Entry 8V4R (X-ray diffraction, 2.70 A resolution); this record covers chains B and C of the 3 polymer chains in the assembly.

[Chain B (and C)]
Name: Acetyl-coenzyme A synthetase 2
Organism: Candida albicans
Notes: chain C of this document is another copy of the same molecule, construct and numbering; everything in this record applies to it too
Reference sequence: Q8NJN3 (ACS2_CANAL); residues 17-686 here correspond to UniProt positions 2-671 (UniProt number = residue number - 15)
Amino-acid sequence (686 residues; numbered 1 to 686; the number before each row is that of its first residue):
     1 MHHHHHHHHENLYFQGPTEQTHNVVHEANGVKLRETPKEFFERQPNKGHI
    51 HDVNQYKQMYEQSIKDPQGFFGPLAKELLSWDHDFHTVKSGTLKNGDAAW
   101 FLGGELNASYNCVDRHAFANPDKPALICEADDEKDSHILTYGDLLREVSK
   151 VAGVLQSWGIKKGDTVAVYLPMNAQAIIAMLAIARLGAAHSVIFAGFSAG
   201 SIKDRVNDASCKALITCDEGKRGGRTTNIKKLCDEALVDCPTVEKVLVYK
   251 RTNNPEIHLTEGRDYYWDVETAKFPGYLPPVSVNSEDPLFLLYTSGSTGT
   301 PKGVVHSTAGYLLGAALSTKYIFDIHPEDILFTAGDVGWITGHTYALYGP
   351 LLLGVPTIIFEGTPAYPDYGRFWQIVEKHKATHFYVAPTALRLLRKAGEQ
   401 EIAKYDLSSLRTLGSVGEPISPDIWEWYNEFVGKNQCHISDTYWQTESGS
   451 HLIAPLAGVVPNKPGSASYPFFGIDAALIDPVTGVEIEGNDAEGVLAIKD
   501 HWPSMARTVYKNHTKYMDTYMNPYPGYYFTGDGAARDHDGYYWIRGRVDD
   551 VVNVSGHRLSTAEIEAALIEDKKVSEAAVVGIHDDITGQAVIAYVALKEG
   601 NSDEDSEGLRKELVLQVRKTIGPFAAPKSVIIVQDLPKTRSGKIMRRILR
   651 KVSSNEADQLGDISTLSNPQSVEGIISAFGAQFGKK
Unresolved in the structure: 1-19, 296-299, 576-582, 597-610, 634-686 (chain C: 1-19, 598-614, 634-686)
Sequence notes: initiating methionine (1); expression tag (2-16); variant Ala403 (Val388 in Q8NJN3)
Residues lining bound ligands:
  - adenosine monophosphate (AMP): Thr294, Ile340, Gly417, Glu418, Pro419, Asp441, Thr442, Tyr443, Trp444, Gln445, Thr446, Glu447, Asp532, Ile544, Arg547, Asn553, Gly556, Arg558
  - coenzyme A (COA): Phe194, Ala195, Gly196, Arg222, Arg225, Thr227, Asp336, Arg618, Pro623, Phe624
Curated features (UniProtKB/Swiss-Prot):
  - binding site (CoA): Arg222 to Arg225, Thr341, Ser555, Arg618
  - binding site (ATP): Gly417 to Pro419, Asp441 to Thr446, Asp532, Arg547, Arg558

[Interface between chain B and chain C]
Pairs across the interface (23):
  His83(B) - Asp82(C)  hydrogen bond (side chain-backbone)
  His86(B) - Tyr110(C)
  His86(B) - Phe118(C)
  Thr87(B) - Phe118(C)
  Ser90(B) - Phe118(C)
  Asn95(B) - Arg146(C)
  Gly96(B) - Gly276(C)
  Asp97(B) - Arg146(C)  salt bridge
  Asp97(B) - Gly276(C)
  Ala99(B) - Tyr277(C)  hydrophobic
  Leu102(B) - Phe118(C)  hydrophobic
  Leu102(B) - Tyr277(C)
  Asn284(B) - Pro279(C)
  Glu286(B) - Tyr277(C)
  Glu286(B) - Pro279(C)
  Asp287(B) - Pro279(C)
  Lys511(B) - Lys273(C)
  Asn512(B) - Lys273(C)  hydrogen bond (backbone-backbone)
  His513(B) - Ala272(C)
  His513(B) - Lys273(C)  hydrogen bond (backbone-backbone)
  His513(B) - Phe274(C)
  His513(B) - Pro275(C)
  Thr514(B) - Ala272(C)  hydrogen bond (side chain-backbone)
Interface residues without a listed pair, chain B (19 interface residues in all): Arg507, Thr508, Val509
Interface residues without a listed pair, chain C (12 interface residues in all): Ser157

[In short]
The interface between chain B and chain C involves 19 residues on one side and 12 on the other, with 4
hydrogen bonds and 1 salt bridge. Polar contacts include Asp97(B)-Arg146(C), His83(B)-Asp82(C) and
Thr514(B)-Ala272(C). Chain B binds adenosine monophosphate and coenzyme A.
Chain B and chain C are both Acetyl-coenzyme A synthetase 2 (Candida albicans); the structure, Crystal
structure of Acetyl-CoA synthetase 2 in complex with AMP and CoA from Candida albicans, was determined by
X-ray diffraction (same publication as 8U2R, 8U2S, 8U2T, 8U2U and 8SF3).
